8IM1 - chains A and C of the 8 polymer chains in the assembly; structure by X-ray diffraction, 2.05 A resolution.

Chain A (and C):
Name: MCherry fluorescent protein
Source organism: Anaplasma marginale
Notes: chain C of this document is another copy of the same molecule, construct and numbering; everything in this record applies to it too
Reference sequence: X5DSL3 (X5DSL3_ANAMA); residues -4 to 231 here correspond to UniProt positions 1-236 (UniProt number = residue number + 5)
Chain sequence (235 residues; row label = number of the first residue in the row; note: 2 numbers in that range are skipped by the numbering (no residue carries them; nothing is unmodelled there); numbers below 1 keep their minus sign (Gly-5 is residue -5)):
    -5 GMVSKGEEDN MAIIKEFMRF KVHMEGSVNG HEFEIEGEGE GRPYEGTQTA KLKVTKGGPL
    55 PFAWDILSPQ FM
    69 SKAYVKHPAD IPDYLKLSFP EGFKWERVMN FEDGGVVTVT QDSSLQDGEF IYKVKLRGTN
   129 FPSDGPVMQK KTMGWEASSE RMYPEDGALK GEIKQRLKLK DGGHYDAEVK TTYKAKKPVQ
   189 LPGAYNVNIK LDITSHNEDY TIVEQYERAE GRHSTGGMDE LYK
Unresolved in the structure: -5 to 5, 223-231
Covalent attachments: covalent link Met66-Ser69
Modified positions: Met66 (chromophore; CH6)
Construct notes: expression tag (-5); chromophore (66, 66, 66)

How chain A and chain C interact:
Residue-residue contacts (20):
  Glu100(A) with Gly170(C); His172(C), salt bridge
  Asp132(A) with Asp169(C)
  Pro134(A) with Asp169(C)
  Lys139(A) with Asp169(C)
  Arg164(A) with Asp174(C), salt bridge
  Leu167(A) with Gly171(C)
  Asp169(A) with Asp132(C); Gly133(C); Pro134(C); Leu167(C); Asp169(C)
  Gly170(A) with Glu100(C)
  Gly171(A) with Leu167(C); His172(C)
  His172(A) with Glu100(C), salt bridge; Gly171(C); His172(C), hydrogen bond (backbone-backbone); Asp174(C), salt bridge
  Asp174(A) with Arg164(C), salt bridge
Also at the interface, not in a pair above, chain A (12 interface residues in all): Gly133
Also at the interface, not in a pair above, chain C (12 interface residues in all): Tyr173

Overview:
The chain A/chain C interface involves 12 residues from each chain; the contacts include 1 hydrogen bond and 5
salt bridges. Polar contacts include Glu100(A)-His172(C), Arg164(A)-Asp174(C) and His172(A)-Asp174(C).
Both chains are MCherry fluorescent protein (Anaplasma marginale). Entry 8IM1 (mCherry-LaM1 complex) was
determined by X-ray diffraction together with 8ILX and 8IM0 from the same study.
